Entry 8GXU (electron microscopy, 2.50 A resolution); this record covers chains G and H of the 12 polymer chains in the assembly.

[Chain G]
Protein: V-type ATP synthase subunit D
From: Thermus thermophilus HB8
UniProt: O87880 (VATD_THET8); residue numbers follow UniProt; this construct covers 1-223
Sequence (223 residues; row label = number of the first residue in the row):
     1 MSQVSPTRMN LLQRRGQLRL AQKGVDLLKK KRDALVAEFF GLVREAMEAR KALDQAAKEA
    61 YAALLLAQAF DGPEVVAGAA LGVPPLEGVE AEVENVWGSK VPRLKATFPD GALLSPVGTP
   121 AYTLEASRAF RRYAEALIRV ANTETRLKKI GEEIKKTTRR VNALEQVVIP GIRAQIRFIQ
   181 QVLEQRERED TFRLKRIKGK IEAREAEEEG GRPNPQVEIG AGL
Unresolved in the structure: 1-3, 210-223

[Chain H]
Protein: V-type ATP synthase subunit F
From: Thermus thermophilus HB8
UniProt: P74903 (VATF_THET8); residue numbers follow UniProt; this construct covers 1-104
Sequence (104 residues; each row starts with the number of its first residue):
     1 MAVIADPETA QGFRLAGLEG YGASSAEEAQ SLLETLVERG GYALVAVDEA LLPDPERAVE
    61 RLMRGRDLPV LLPIAGLKEA FQGHDVEGYM RELVRKTIGF DIKL

[Chain G / chain H interface]
Pairs across the interface (57):
  Phe-39(G) with Thr-97(H); Ile-98(H), hydrophobic
  Val-43(G) with Met-90(H), hydrophobic
  Met-47(G) with Val-86(H), hydrophobic; Glu-87(H); Met-90(H), hydrophobic
  Arg-50(G) with Leu-72(H); Pro-73(H), hydrogen bond (side chain-backbone); Val-86(H); Tyr-89(H), hydrogen bond
  Asp-54(G) with His-84(H), salt bridge
  Lys-58(G) with Ala-80(H)
  Tyr-61(G) with Leu-77(H), hydrophobic; Phe-81(H), hydrophobic
  Ala-62(G) with Phe-81(H)
  Leu-64(G) with Glu-8(H); Gly-12(H)
  Leu-65(G) with Phe-81(H), hydrophobic
  Gln-68(G) with Gln-11(H), hydrogen bond
  Ala-79(G) with Leu-15(H), hydrophobic
  Ala-80(G) with Gln-11(H); Arg-14(H), hydrogen bond (backbone-side chain)
  Leu-81(G) with Arg-14(H), hydrogen bond (backbone-side chain)
  Val-83(G) with Arg-14(H); Leu-15(H); Gly-17(H)
  Pro-84(G) with Gly-17(H)
  Pro-85(G) with Gly-17(H); Glu-19(H)
  Leu-86(G) with Gly-17(H)
  Val-89(G) with Met-1(H), hydrophobic
  Leu-104(G) with Leu-44(H), hydrophobic
  Leu-113(G) with Leu-15(H); Ala-16(H)
  Thr-123(G) with Leu-15(H)
  Ser-127(G) with Leu-15(H), hydrogen bond (side chain-backbone); Ala-16(H)
  Phe-130(G) with Thr-9(H); Gly-12(H); Phe-13(H); Ala-16(H), hydrophobic
  Arg-131(G) with Ala-16(H)
  Tyr-133(G) with Phe-13(H), hydrophobic; Ile-74(H)
  Ala-134(G) with Leu-18(H), hydrophobic
  Leu-137(G) with Ala-46(H), hydrophobic; Leu-72(H); Ile-74(H), hydrophobic
  Ile-138(G) with Met-1(H), hydrophobic
  Ala-141(G) with Leu-44(H), hydrophobic; Leu-72(H), hydrophobic
  Glu-144(G) with Tyr-89(H), hydrogen bond
  Gly-151(G) with Thr-97(H)
  Lys-155(G) with Lys-96(H); Thr-97(H); Ile-98(H), hydrogen bond (side chain-backbone); Gly-99(H)
Also at the interface, not in a pair above, chain G (46 interface residues in all): Ala-46, Lys-51, Val-76, Pro-102, Phe-108, Ala-126, Val-140, Thr-145, Leu-147, Lys-148, Glu-152, Ile-154, Thr-158
Also at the interface, not in a pair above, chain H (36 interface residues in all): Tyr-42, Val-70, Lys-78, Leu-93, Val-94, Phe-100, Lys-103

[Overview]
46 residues of chain G face 36 of chain H across their interface, with 8 hydrogen bonds and 1 salt bridge.
Polar contacts include Asp-54(G)/His-84(H), Arg-50(G)/Pro-73(H) and Arg-50(G)/Tyr-89(H).
Here chain G is V-type ATP synthase subunit D and chain H is V-type ATP synthase subunit F, both from Thermus
thermophilus HB8. Entry 8GXU (1 ATP-bound V1EG of V/A-ATPase from Thermus thermophilus) was determined by
electron microscopy (same publication as 8GXW, 8GXX, 8GXY and 8GXZ).
